6CSU - chains B and C of the 4 polymer chains in the assembly; structure by X-ray diffraction, 2.50 A resolution.

# Chain B
Molecule: Centrosomal protein of 152 kDa
From: Homo sapiens
Reference sequence: O94986 (CE152_HUMAN), isoform O94986-2; residues 1205-1257 here correspond to UniProt positions 1261-1313 (UniProt number = residue number + 56)
Sequence (54 residues; row label = number of the first residue in the row):
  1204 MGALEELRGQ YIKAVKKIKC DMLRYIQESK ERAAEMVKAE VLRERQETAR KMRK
Disordered / not traced: 1204, 1256-1257
Differences from the reference sequence: initiating methionine (1204)
What the authors report for this chain:
  - self-association interface (contacts with another copy of this molecule); pairs are residue here / residue on that copy: Leu1207-Leu1207, Leu1210-Leu1210, Tyr1214-Tyr1214, Ile1221-Ile1221, Met1225-Met1225, Tyr1228-Tyr1228
  - mutagenesis - L1207A/L1210A/Y1214A/I1221A/M1225A/Y1228A: decreased binding to Centrosomal protein of 63 kDa (chain C)

# Chain C
Molecule: Centrosomal protein of 63 kDa
From: Homo sapiens
Reference sequence: Q96MT8 (CEP63_HUMAN); residues 502-541 here correspond to UniProt positions 664-703 (UniProt number = residue number + 162)
Sequence (44 residues; row label = number of the first residue in the row):
   498 ACLNTRFLEE EELRSHHILE RLDAHIEELK RESEKTVRQF TALK
Disordered / not traced: 541
Differences from the reference sequence: expression tag (498-501)
What the authors report for this chain:
  - mutagenesis - F504A/E507A/E508A/R511A/I515A/L519A/D520A/I523A: abolished binding to Cep152 FL

# How chain B and chain C interact
Pairs across the interface - 28 pairs, chain B then chain C:
  Leu1207(B) - Val534(C)
  Leu1207(B) - Phe537(C)  hydrophobic
  Glu1208(B) - Val534(C)
  Arg1211(B) - Lys527(C)  hydrogen bond (side chain-backbone)
  Arg1211(B) - Ser530(C)  hydrogen bond
  Arg1211(B) - Glu531(C)
  Arg1211(B) - Val534(C)
  Val1218(B) - Ile523(C)  hydrophobic
  Val1218(B) - Leu526(C)  hydrophobic
  Lys1222(B) - Asp520(C)  salt bridge
  Lys1222(B) - Ile523(C)
  Met1225(B) - Leu519(C)  hydrophobic
  Leu1226(B) - Leu516(C)  hydrophobic
  Ile1229(B) - Ser512(C)
  Ile1229(B) - Ile515(C)  hydrophobic
  Ser1232(B) - Glu508(C)
  Lys1233(B) - Leu505(C)
  Lys1233(B) - Glu509(C)  salt bridge
  Lys1233(B) - Ser512(C)
  Ala1236(B) - Phe504(C)  hydrophobic
  Ala1236(B) - Leu505(C)  hydrophobic
  Ala1237(B) - Leu505(C)
  Met1239(B) - Asn501(C)
  Val1240(B) - Asn501(C)
  Val1240(B) - Thr502(C)
  Glu1243(B) - Ala498(C)  hydrogen bond (side chain-backbone)
  Glu1243(B) - Asn501(C)
  Glu1247(B) - Ala498(C)
Also at the interface, not in a pair above, chain B (18 interface residues in all): Tyr1214, Ile1215
The authors on this interface:
  - interface residues, chain C: Ile523(C)

# In short
The interface between chain B and chain C involves 18 residues on one side and 19 on the other; the contacts
include 3 hydrogen bonds and 2 salt bridges. Polar contacts include Lys1222(B)-Asp520(C), Lys1233(B)-Glu509(C)
and Arg1211(B)-Lys527(C). From the paper: L1207A/L1210A/Y1214A/I1221A/M1225A/Y1228A of chain B reduce binding
to Centrosomal protein of 63 kDa (chain C); the interface residue Ile523(C).
Chain B is Centrosomal protein of 152 kDa and chain C is Centrosomal protein of 63 kDa, both from Homo
sapiens; the structure, The structure of the Cep63-Cep152 heterotetrameric complex, was determined by X-ray
diffraction together with 6CSV from the same study.
